PDB entry 3APT | X-ray diffraction, 1.85 A resolution | chains A and B

# Chain A (and B)
Protein: Methylenetetrahydrofolate reductase
Source organism: Thermus thermophilus
Notes: EC 1.5.1.20; chain B of this document is another copy of the same molecule, construct and numbering; everything in this record applies to it too
Reference sequence: Q5SLG6 (Q5SLG6_THET8); residue numbers follow UniProt; this construct covers 1-296
Amino-acid sequence (310 residues; row label = number of the first residue in the row):
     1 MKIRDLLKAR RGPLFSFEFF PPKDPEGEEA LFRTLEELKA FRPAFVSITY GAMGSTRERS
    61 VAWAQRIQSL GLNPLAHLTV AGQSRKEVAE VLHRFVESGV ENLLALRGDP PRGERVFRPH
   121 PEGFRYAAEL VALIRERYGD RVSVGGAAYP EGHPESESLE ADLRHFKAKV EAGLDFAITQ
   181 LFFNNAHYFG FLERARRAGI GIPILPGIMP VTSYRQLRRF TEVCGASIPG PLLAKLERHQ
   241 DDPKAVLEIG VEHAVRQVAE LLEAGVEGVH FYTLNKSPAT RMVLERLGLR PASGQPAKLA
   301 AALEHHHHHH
Unresolved in the structure: 293-310 (chain B: 51-55, 114-122, 290-310)
Differences from the reference sequence: expression tag (297-310)
Residues lining bound ligands: FAD (flavin-adenine dinucleotide): Glu-18, Thr-49, Tyr-50, His-77, Thr-79, Leu-104, Ala-105, Leu-106, Arg-107, Gly-108, Asp-109, Arg-125, Tyr-126, Ala-127, Ala-147, Tyr-149, His-153, Glu-155, Ser-156, Asp-162, His-165, Lys-169, Ile-178, Thr-179, Gln-180, Tyr-272
What the authors report for this chain:
  - binding site for flavin-adenine dinucleotide: Glu-18, His-77, Asp-109
  - catalytic residues: Glu-18, Asp-109 (citing earlier work)
  - conformationally variable residues (loop rearrangement): Asp-109
  - contacts within the chain: Glu-18/His-270, His-77/Asp-109, Ser-16/His-270
  - self-association interface (contacts with another copy of this molecule); pairs are residue here / residue on that copy: Asn-184/Glu-263 (hydrogen bond), Arg-197/Glu-267 (salt bridge), Phe-189, Leu-192

# How chain A and chain B interact
Residue-residue contacts - 37 pairs, chain A then chain B:
  Arg-10(A) / Glu-160(B)
  Asn-184(A) / Glu-263(B)  hydrogen bond
  Ala-186(A) / Glu-260(B)
  Ala-186(A) / Glu-263(B)
  Ala-186(A) / Ala-264(B)
  His-187(A) / Glu-263(B)
  Phe-189(A) / Phe-189(B)  hydrophobic
  Gly-190(A) / Ala-264(B)
  Leu-192(A) / Glu-193(B)
  Leu-192(A) / Arg-196(B)
  Glu-193(A) / Leu-192(B)
  Arg-196(A) / Leu-192(B)
  Arg-196(A) / Arg-196(B)
  Arg-196(A) / Ile-200(B)  hydrogen bond (side chain-backbone)
  Arg-196(A) / Gly-201(B)
  Arg-196(A) / Ile-202(B)  hydrogen bond (side chain-backbone)
  Arg-196(A) / Ile-204(B)
  Arg-197(A) / Gly-201(B)  hydrogen bond (side chain-backbone)
  Arg-197(A) / Ile-202(B)
  Arg-197(A) / Pro-203(B)
  Arg-197(A) / Glu-267(B)  salt bridge
  Ile-200(A) / Arg-196(B)  hydrogen bond (backbone-side chain)
  Gly-201(A) / Arg-196(B)
  Gly-201(A) / Arg-197(B)  hydrogen bond (backbone-side chain)
  Ile-202(A) / Arg-196(B)  hydrogen bond (backbone-side chain)
  Pro-203(A) / Arg-197(B)
  Ile-204(A) / Arg-196(B)
  Glu-260(A) / Ala-186(B)
  Glu-260(A) / Glu-260(B)
  Glu-263(A) / Asn-184(B)  hydrogen bond
  Glu-263(A) / Ala-186(B)
  Glu-263(A) / His-187(B)  salt bridge
  Ala-264(A) / Ala-186(B)
  Ala-264(A) / Gly-190(B)
  Glu-267(A) / Glu-193(B)
  Glu-267(A) / Arg-196(B)  salt bridge
  Glu-267(A) / Arg-197(B)  salt bridge
Also at the interface, not in a pair above, chain A (21 interface residues in all): Ala-195, Gly-265
Also at the interface, not in a pair above, chain B (21 interface residues in all): Ala-195, Gly-265

# Summary
The chain A/chain B interface involves 21 residues from each chain; the contacts include 8 hydrogen bonds and
4 salt bridges. Polar contacts include Arg-197(A)/Glu-267(B), Glu-263(A)/His-187(B) and Glu-267(A)/Arg-196(B).
Bound to chain A: flavin-adenine dinucleotide. From the paper: catalytic residues Glu-18(A) and Asp-109(A); a
binding site for flavin-adenine dinucleotide at Glu-18(A), His-77(A) and Asp-109(A).
Chain A and chain B are both Methylenetetrahydrofolate reductase (Thermus thermophilus); the structure,
properties and crystal structure of methylenetetrahydrofolate reductase from Thermus thermophilus HB8, was
determined by X-ray diffraction (same publication as 3APY).
